Entry 8VBT (X-ray diffraction, 2.00 A resolution); this record covers chains A and B.

== Chain A (and B) ==
Protein: Penicillin-binding protein 1
Source organism: Staphylococcaceae bacterium
Notes: chain B of this document is another copy of the same molecule, construct and numbering; everything in this record applies to it too
UniProtKB: Q2FZ94 (Q2FZ94_STAA8); residues 39-608 here = UniProt positions 39-608
Chain sequence (595 residues; numbered 14 to 608; the number before each row is that of its first residue):
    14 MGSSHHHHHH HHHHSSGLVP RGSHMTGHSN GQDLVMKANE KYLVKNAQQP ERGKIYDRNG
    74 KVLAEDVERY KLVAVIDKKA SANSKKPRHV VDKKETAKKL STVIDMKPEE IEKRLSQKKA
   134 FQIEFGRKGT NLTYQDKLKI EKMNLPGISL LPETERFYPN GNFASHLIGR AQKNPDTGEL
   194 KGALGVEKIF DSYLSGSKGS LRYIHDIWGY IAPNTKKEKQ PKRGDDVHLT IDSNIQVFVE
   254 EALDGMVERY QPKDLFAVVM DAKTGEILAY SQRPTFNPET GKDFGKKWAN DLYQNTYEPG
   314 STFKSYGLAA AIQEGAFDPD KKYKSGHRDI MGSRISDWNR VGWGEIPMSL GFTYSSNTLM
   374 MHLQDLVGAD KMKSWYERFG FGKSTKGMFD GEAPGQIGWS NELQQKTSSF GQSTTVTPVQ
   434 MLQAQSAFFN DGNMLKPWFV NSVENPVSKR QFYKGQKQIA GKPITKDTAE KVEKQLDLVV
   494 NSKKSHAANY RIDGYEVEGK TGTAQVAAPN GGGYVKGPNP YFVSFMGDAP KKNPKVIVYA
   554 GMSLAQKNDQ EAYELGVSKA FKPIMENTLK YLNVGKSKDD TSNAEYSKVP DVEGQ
Disordered / not traced: 14-60, 210-234, 590-608 (chain B: 14-60, 210-234, 591-608)
Differences from the reference sequence: initiating methionine (14); expression tag (15-38); conflict Asp118 (Asn in Q2FZ94)

== Interface between chain A and chain B ==
Residue-residue contacts (61; chain A residue first):
  Gln61(A) with Pro522(B); Gly524(B)
  Lys84(A) with Lys266(B)
  Gln130(A) with Gln264(B), hydrogen bond; Lys560(B)
  Lys131(A) with Lys560(B)
  Lys132(A) with Lys560(B); Asn561(B), hydrogen bond (backbone-backbone); Asp562(B)
  Ala133(A) with Gln559(B)
  Phe134(A) with Pro531(B)
  Gln135(A) with Gln559(B)
  Glu137(A) with Lys266(B), salt bridge
  Pro165(A) with Asn523(B)
  Gln185(A) with Gly298(B); Trp301(B), hydrogen bond (backbone-side chain)
  Lys186(A) with Lys299(B); Trp301(B)
  Asn187(A) with Lys300(B); Trp301(B); Ala302(B); Asn308(B), hydrogen bond
  Pro188(A) with Lys299(B)
  Asp189(A) with Asp267(B); Lys300(B), salt bridge; Asn308(B), hydrogen bond
  Thr190(A) with Asn308(B)
  Glu192(A) with Trp301(B), hydrogen bond (backbone-side chain)
  Lys194(A) with Trp301(B)
  Gln264(A) with Gln130(B), hydrogen bond
  Lys266(A) with Glu137(B), salt bridge
  Asp267(A) with Asp189(B)
  Gly298(A) with Gln185(B)
  Lys299(A) with Lys186(B); Pro188(B)
  Lys300(A) with Asn187(B); Pro188(B); Asp189(B), salt bridge
  Trp301(A) with Gln185(B), hydrogen bond (side chain-backbone); Lys186(B); Asn187(B); Glu192(B), hydrogen bond (side chain-backbone); Lys194(B)
  Ala302(A) with Asn187(B)
  Asn308(A) with Asn187(B), hydrogen bond; Asp189(B), hydrogen bond; Thr190(B)
  Pro522(A) with Gln61(B); Asp189(B); Thr190(B)
  Asn523(A) with Pro165(B)
  Gly524(A) with Gln61(B)
  Pro531(A) with Phe134(B)
  Gln559(A) with Lys132(B); Ala133(B); Gln135(B)
  Lys560(A) with Gln130(B); Lys131(B); Lys132(B)
  Asn561(A) with Lys132(B), hydrogen bond (backbone-backbone)
  Asp562(A) with Lys132(B)
Other interface residues (no listed pair), chain A (39 interface residues in all): Arg140, Leu193, Asp304, Asp403
Other interface residues (no listed pair), chain B (40 interface residues in all): Lys84, Gly191, Leu193, Asp304, Asp403, Gly530

== Overview ==
Chain A and chain B form an interface of 39 and 40 residues respectively; the contacts include 12 hydrogen
bonds and 4 salt bridges. Polar pairs include Glu137(A)-Lys266(B), Asp189(A)-Lys300(B) and
Gln130(A)-Gln264(B).
Chain A and chain B are both Penicillin-binding protein 1 (Staphylococcaceae bacterium); the structure,
Structure of the monofunctional Staphylococcus aureus PBP1 in its apo form, was determined by X-ray
diffraction together with 8VBU, 8VBV and 8VBW from the same study.
